Entry 4PRS (X-ray diffraction, 1.47 A resolution); this record covers chains A and B.

# Chain A (and B)
Molecule: ABC-type transporter, periplasmic subunit family 3
From: Thermotoga maritima
Notes: chain B of this document is another copy of the same molecule, construct and numbering; everything in this record applies to it too
UniProt: Q9WZ62 (Q9WZ62_THEMA); residues 1-227 here correspond to UniProt positions 20-246 (UniProt number = residue number + 19)
Amino-acid sequence (227 residues; row label = number of the first residue in the row):
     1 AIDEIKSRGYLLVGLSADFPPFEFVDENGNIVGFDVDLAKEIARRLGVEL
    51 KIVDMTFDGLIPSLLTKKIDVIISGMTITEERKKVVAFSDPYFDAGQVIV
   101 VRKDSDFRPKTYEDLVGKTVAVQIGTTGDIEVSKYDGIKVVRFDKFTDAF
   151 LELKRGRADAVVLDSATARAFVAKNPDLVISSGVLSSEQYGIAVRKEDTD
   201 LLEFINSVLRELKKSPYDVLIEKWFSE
Not modelled in the structure: 227 (chain B: fully traced)
From the paper describing this entry:
  - self-association interface (contacts with another copy of this molecule); pairs are residue here / residue on that copy: Asp-37/Lys-223 (salt bridge), Lys-174/Glu-222 (salt bridge), Leu-212/Tyr-217 (backbone contact), Tyr-217/Tyr-92 (hydrogen bond), Phe-34, Leu-38, Phe-93, Tyr-217, Asp-218, Leu-220, Ile-221, Trp-224, Phe-225

# Interface between chain A and chain B
Contacting residue pairs - 65 pairs, chain A then chain B:
  Pro-21(A) / Trp-224(B)
  Pro-21(A) / Phe-225(B)  hydrophobic
  Phe-22(A) / Phe-225(B)  hydrophobic
  Phe-24(A) / Trp-224(B)  hydrophobic
  Gly-33(A) / Trp-224(B)
  Phe-34(A) / Tyr-217(B)  hydrophobic
  Phe-34(A) / Ile-221(B)  hydrophobic
  Phe-34(A) / Trp-224(B)
  Phe-34(A) / Phe-225(B)  hydrophobic
  Asp-37(A) / Leu-220(B)
  Asp-37(A) / Lys-223(B)  salt bridge
  Asp-37(A) / Trp-224(B)  hydrogen bond
  Tyr-92(A) / Tyr-217(B)  hydrogen bond (backbone-side chain)
  Phe-93(A) / Tyr-217(B)
  Phe-93(A) / Ile-221(B)  hydrophobic
  Phe-93(A) / Phe-225(B)  hydrophobic
  Gln-123(A) / Glu-227(B)  hydrogen bond
  Lys-145(A) / Glu-227(B)
  Phe-146(A) / Phe-225(B)
  Phe-146(A) / Glu-227(B)  hydrogen bond (backbone-side chain)
  Thr-147(A) / Glu-227(B)  hydrogen bond
  Thr-167(A) / Phe-225(B)
  Arg-210(A) / Lys-103(B)
  Arg-210(A) / Pro-176(B)
  Leu-212(A) / Ser-215(B)
  Leu-212(A) / Pro-216(B)
  Leu-212(A) / Tyr-217(B)  hydrogen bond (backbone-backbone)
  Lys-213(A) / Ser-215(B)
  Lys-213(A) / Tyr-217(B)
  Lys-214(A) / Lys-174(B)
  Lys-214(A) / Ser-215(B)
  Lys-214(A) / Pro-216(B)
  Ser-215(A) / Leu-212(B)
  Ser-215(A) / Lys-213(B)
  Ser-215(A) / Lys-214(B)
  Ser-215(A) / Ser-215(B)
  Pro-216(A) / Leu-212(B)
  Pro-216(A) / Lys-214(B)
  Tyr-217(A) / Phe-34(B)  hydrophobic
  Tyr-217(A) / Tyr-92(B)  hydrogen bond (side chain-backbone)
  Tyr-217(A) / Phe-93(B)
  Tyr-217(A) / Leu-212(B)  hydrogen bond (backbone-backbone)
  Tyr-217(A) / Lys-213(B)
  Leu-220(A) / Phe-34(B)  hydrophobic
  Leu-220(A) / Asp-37(B)
  Leu-220(A) / Leu-38(B)  hydrophobic
  Ile-221(A) / Phe-34(B)  hydrophobic
  Ile-221(A) / Phe-93(B)  hydrophobic
  Ile-221(A) / Ala-166(B)
  Glu-222(A) / Ala-173(B)
  Glu-222(A) / Lys-174(B)  salt bridge
  Lys-223(A) / Asp-37(B)  salt bridge
  Trp-224(A) / Pro-21(B)
  Trp-224(A) / Phe-24(B)  hydrophobic
  Trp-224(A) / Gly-33(B)
  Trp-224(A) / Phe-34(B)
  Trp-224(A) / Asp-37(B)  hydrogen bond
  Phe-225(A) / Pro-21(B)  hydrophobic
  Phe-225(A) / Phe-22(B)  hydrophobic
  Phe-225(A) / Phe-34(B)  hydrophobic
  Phe-225(A) / Phe-93(B)  hydrophobic
  Phe-225(A) / Ala-166(B)  hydrophobic
  Phe-225(A) / Thr-167(B)
  Phe-225(A) / Ala-170(B)
  Ser-226(A) / Ala-170(B)
Other interface residues (no listed pair), chain A (33 interface residues in all): Val-32, Leu-38, Asp-90, Asp-164, Ala-166, Glu-211
Other interface residues (no listed pair), chain B (32 interface residues in all): Val-32, Phe-146, Asp-164, Ser-226

# Overview
The interface between chain A and chain B involves 33 residues on one side and 32 on the other, with 9
hydrogen bonds and 3 salt bridges. Polar pairs include Asp-37(A)/Lys-223(B), Glu-222(A)/Lys-174(B) and
Asp-37(A)/Trp-224(B). The paper reports a self-association interface involving Phe-34(A), Asp-37(A) and
Leu-38(A) among others.
Chain A and chain B are both ABC-type transporter, periplasmic subunit family 3 (Thermotoga maritima); the
structure, Structure of apo ArgBP from T. maritima, was determined by X-ray diffraction (same publication as
4PSH).
